Entry 5SZX (X-ray diffraction, 2.25 A resolution); this record covers chains C and B of the 4 polymer chains in the assembly.

# Chain C
Molecule: 18-nt DNA strand
Sequence (18 nucleotides; each row starts with the number of its first residue):
     1 TCTTCATCGC TCAGTGCT
Modified positions: 5CM (5-methyl-2'-deoxy-cytidine-5'-monophosphate) at position 8

# Chain B
Protein: Zta transcription factor
Organism: Epstein-Barr virus
Notes: fragment: DNA binding domain
UniProt: P03206 (BZLF1_EBVB9); residue numbers follow UniProt; this construct covers 175-236
Chain sequence (62 residues; row label = number of the first residue in the row):
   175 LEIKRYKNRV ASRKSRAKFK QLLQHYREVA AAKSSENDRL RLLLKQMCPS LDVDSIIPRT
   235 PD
Differences from the reference sequence: engineered mutation Ser189 (Cys in P03206)
Curated features (UniProtKB/Swiss-Prot):
  - region: Lys178 to Gln195 (Basic motif), Leu196 to Asp228 (Leucine-zipper), Ser229 to Asp236 (Accessory activation domain)
  - site: Ser186 (Recognition of methylation, required for disruption of latency), Arg190 (Recognition of methylation)
  - modified residue: Ser186 (Phosphoserine)
  - mutagenesis: Lys178 to Tyr180 (No effect on homodimerization. Complete loss of interaction with host CEBPA), Tyr180 (Y180E: Complete loss of lytic replication and expression of late gene expression. Reduced capacity to interact with viral DNA and oriLyt), Arg183 (R183E: Reduced capacity to interact with viral DNA and oriLyt), Ser186 (S186A: Complete loss of expression of lytic cycle mRNAs/proteins from the methylated or demethylated form of the viral genome. Loss of binding to BRLF1 promoter ...), Arg187 (R187K: Complete loss of lytic replication and expression of late gene expression. Reduced capacity to interact with viral DNA and oriLyt), Lys188 (K188A: Complete loss of lytic replication and expression of late gene expression. Reduced capacity to interact with viral DNA and oriLyt), Ala204 (A204D: No effect on homodimerization. Weakened interaction with host CEBPA), Ala205 to Ala206 (No effect on homodimerization. No effect on the interaction with host CEBPA), Leu214 (L214R: Complete loss of homodimerization; when associated with R-218), Leu218 (L218R: Complete loss of homodimerization; when associated with R-214)
From the paper describing this entry:
  - binding site for the 18-nt DNA strand: Asn182, Ala185, Ser186, Arg190
  - binding site for the 18-nt DNA strand (chain C): Ala185, Ser186
  - mutagenesis - S186A: decreased binding to meZRE2
  - specificity-determining residues: Ser186

# How chain C and chain B interact
Residue-residue contacts - 7 pairs, chain C then chain B:
  DA6(C) - Ala185(B)  phosphate contact
  DT7(C) - Ala185(B)  base contact
  DT7(C) - Ser186(B)  base contact
  DT7(C) - Ser189(B)  hydrogen bond to the phosphate
  DT7(C) - Lys192(B)  salt bridge to the phosphate
  5CM_8(C) - Ser186(B)  hydrogen bond to the base
  DG9(C) - Arg190(B)  hydrogen bond to the base
Interface residues without a listed pair, chain C (5 interface residues in all): DC10
Interface residues without a listed pair, chain B (6 interface residues in all): Asn182

# In short
5 residues of chain C face 6 of chain B across their interface, with 3 hydrogen bonds and 1 salt bridge. Among
the polar pairs are 5CM_8(C)-Ser186(B), DG9(C)-Arg190(B) and DT7(C)-Ser189(B). From the paper: a binding site
for the 18-nt DNA strand at Asn182(B), Ala185(B) and Ser186(B) among others; S186A of chain B reduces binding
to meZRE2.
Chain C is an 18-nt DNA strand and chain B is Zta transcription factor (Epstein-Barr virus); the structure,
Epstein-Barr virus Zta DNA binding domain homodimer in complex with methylated DNA, was determined by X-ray
diffraction together with 5T01 from the same study.
